Entry 6RQT (electron microscopy, 4.00 A resolution); this record covers chains G and O of the 17 polymer chains in the assembly.

# Chain G
Protein: DNA-directed RNA polymerase I subunit RPA43
From: Saccharomyces cerevisiae
Reference sequence: P46669 (RPA43_YEAST); residue numbers follow UniProt; this construct covers 1-326
Amino-acid sequence (326 residues; numbered 1 to 326; the number before each row is that of its first residue):
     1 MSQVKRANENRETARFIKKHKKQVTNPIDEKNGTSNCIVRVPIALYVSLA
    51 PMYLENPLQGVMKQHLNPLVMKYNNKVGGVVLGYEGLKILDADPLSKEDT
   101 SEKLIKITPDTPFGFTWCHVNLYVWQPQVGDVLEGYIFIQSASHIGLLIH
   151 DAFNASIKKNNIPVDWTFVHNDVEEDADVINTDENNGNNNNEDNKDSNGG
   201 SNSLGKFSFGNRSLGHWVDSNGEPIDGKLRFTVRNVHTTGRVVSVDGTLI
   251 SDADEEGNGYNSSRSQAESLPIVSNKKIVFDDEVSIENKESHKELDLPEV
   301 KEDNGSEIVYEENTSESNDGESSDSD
Unresolved in the structure: 1-7, 96-98, 175-213, 252-326
UniProt features mapped onto this chain:
  - modified residue (Phosphoserine): Ser244, Ser251, Ser265, Ser269, Ser285

# Chain O
Protein: RNA polymerase I-specific transcription initiation factor RRN3
From: Saccharomyces cerevisiae
Reference sequence: P36070 (RRN3_YEAST); numbering as in UniProt (aligned over 1-627)
Amino-acid sequence (627 residues; row label = number of the first residue in the row):
     1 MMAFENTSKRPPQDFVAPIDQKKRKVQFSDSTGLVTLQPEEIKDEVFSAA
    51 MYSRFVKSALDDLDKNDSTQIGIIANQVALPSKNPERINDKNLNILLDIL
   101 SSNINRIESSRGTFLIQSIINFEKWWELPPHTLSKYIYFIKILCSSIPKW
   151 WQDVSMILVSCFILPIKQTVCHHDMLKYFLRMIPSSMGFIDTYLAKFFPN
   201 KNDTRRKLVNYTSNLLKLRGYCSELGFQIWSLLIEKIISIDVELQNELDE
   251 LDDDVDDDDLEEVDLEDDDDLDDDSGDDDDENCGNSNEELRSGAADGSQS
   301 DSEDMDIIEGMDGTEEYNVELTQGIKELSTKLDSILTLVSTHVEEQVTPE
   351 SLESGEGVGVFNTLTTLFKTHVLPTYYTRSIQYIMFHVSQQQLELMDSFL
   401 VTLIDISFAVNEAAEKKIKSLQYLGSYIARAKKLSRTQIIFVASYLTSWL
   451 NRYVIEREEEVDQRGGMERFKHFYAAFQALCYIFCFRHNIFRDTDGNWEC
   501 ELDKFFQRMVISKFNPLKFCNENVMLMFARIAQQESVAYCFSIIENNNNE
   551 RLRGIIGKADSDKKENSAQANTTSSSWSLATRQQFIDLQSYFPYDPLFLK
   601 NYKILMKEYYIEWSEASGEYESDGSDD
Unresolved in the structure: 1-47, 249-323, 552-580, 615-627

# Chain G / chain O interface
Contacting residue pairs (53; chain G residue first):
  Phe138(G) with Met182(O); Ile183(O), hydrophobic; Pro184(O)
  Ile139(G) with Ser145(O); Ser146(O); Met182(O), hydrophobic
  Gln140(G) with Lys141(O); Ser145(O)
  Ser141(G) with Ile142(O); Ser145(O); Ser146(O), hydrogen bond (side chain-backbone)
  Ala142(G) with Ile104(O); Asn105(O); Ile107(O), hydrophobic; Ile142(O), hydrogen bond (backbone-backbone); Leu143(O), hydrophobic
  Ser143(G) with Ile104(O), hydrogen bond (side chain-backbone); Asn105(O); Arg106(O), hydrogen bond (side chain-backbone); Ile107(O), hydrogen bond (side chain-backbone); Glu108(O)
  His144(G) with Asn105(O); Ser146(O)
  Asp151(G) with Pro184(O)
  Ala152(G) with Ser185(O), hydrogen bond (backbone-side chain)
  Asn154(G) with Ser146(O), hydrogen bond (side chain-backbone); Pro148(O)
  Ile157(G) with Asn105(O); Glu108(O)
  Lys158(G) with Glu108(O)
  Lys159(G) with Asp64(O), salt bridge; Asn105(O); Arg106(O)
  Ile162(G) with Asn105(O)
  Trp166(G) with Asn105(O)
  Phe168(G) with Ser102(O); Asn103(O); Ile104(O); Asn105(O)
  His170(G) with Asp98(O), salt bridge; Ser101(O)
  Asn171(G) with Asp98(O); Lys135(O), hydrogen bond; Tyr138(O)
  Glu174(G) with Ser134(O), hydrogen bond
  Leu214(G) with Tyr138(O), hydrogen bond (backbone-side chain); Lys141(O), hydrogen bond (backbone-backbone); Ile142(O)
  Gly215(G) with Tyr138(O), hydrogen bond (backbone-side chain)
  Arg241(G) with Gln152(O); Gly188(O); Phe189(O); Thr192(O), hydrogen bond
Interface residues without a listed pair, chain G (26 interface residues in all): Gly146, Leu148, Phe153, Val242
Interface residues without a listed pair, chain O (29 interface residues in all): Tyr178, Phe179

# Overview
26 residues of chain G and 29 residues of chain O are in contact, with 13 hydrogen bonds and 2 salt bridges.
Polar contacts include Lys159(G)-Asp64(O), His170(G)-Asp98(O) and Ser141(G)-Ser146(O).
Here chain G is DNA-directed RNA polymerase I subunit RPA43 and chain O is RNA polymerase I-specific
transcription initiation factor RRN3, both from Saccharomyces cerevisiae. Entry 6RQT (RNA Polymerase
I-tWH-Rrn3-DNA) was determined by electron microscopy, deposited together with 6RQH, 6RQL, 6RRD, 6RUI, 6RUO
and 6RWE.
